Entry 5TRS (X-ray diffraction, 3.08 A resolution); this record covers chains G and N of the 28 polymer chains in the assembly.

# Chain G
Protein: Proteasome subunit alpha
Source organism: Mycobacterium tuberculosis
Notes: EC 3.4.25.1
Reference sequence: A5U4D5 (PSA_MYCTA); residue numbers follow UniProt; this construct covers 10-248
Sequence (240 residues; each row starts with the number of its first residue):
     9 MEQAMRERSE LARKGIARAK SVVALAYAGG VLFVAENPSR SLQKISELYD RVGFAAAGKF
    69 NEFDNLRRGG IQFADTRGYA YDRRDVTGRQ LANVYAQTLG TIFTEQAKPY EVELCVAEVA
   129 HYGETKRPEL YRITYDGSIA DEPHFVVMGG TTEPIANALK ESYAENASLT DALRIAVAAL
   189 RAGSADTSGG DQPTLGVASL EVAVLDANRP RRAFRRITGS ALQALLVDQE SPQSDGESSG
Unresolved in the structure: 193-203, 236-248
Differences from the reference sequence: initiating methionine (9)

# Chain N
Protein: Proteasome subunit beta
Source organism: Mycobacterium tuberculosis
Notes: EC 3.4.25.1
Reference sequence: A5U4D6 (PSB_MYCTA); residues 1-234 here correspond to UniProt positions 58-291 (UniProt number = residue number + 57)
Sequence (240 residues; numbered 1 to 240; the number before each row is that of its first residue):
     1 TTIVALKYPG GVVMAGDRRS TQGNMISGRD VRKVYITDDY TATGIAGTAA VAVEFARLYA
    61 VELEHYEKLE GVPLTFAGKI NRLAIMVRGN LAAAMQGLLA LPLLAGYDIH ASDPQSAGRI
   121 VSFDAAGGWN IEEEGYQAVG SGSLFAKSSM KKLYSQVTDG DSGLRVAVEA LYDAADDDSA
   181 TGGPDLVRGI FPTAVIIDAD GAVDVPESRI AELARAIIES RSGADTFGSD GGEKHHHHHH
Unresolved in the structure: 224-240
Differences from the reference sequence: expression tag (235-240)
Residues lining bound ligands:
  - 7HZ (N-tert-butoxy-N~2~-(5-methyl-1,2-oxazole-3-carbonyl)-L-asparaginyl-O-methyl-N-[(naphthalen-1-yl)methyl]-L-serinamide), molecule 1: Thr1, Arg19, Ser20, Thr21, Gln22, Ser27, Val31, Arg32, Lys33, Ile45, Ala46, Gly47, Thr48, Ala49, Ala52, Val53, Leu98
  - 7HZ, molecule 2: Leu91, Ser122, Phe123, Asp124, Ala125, Ala126, Gly128, Trp129, Asn130
Swiss-Prot annotation at these positions:
  - active site: Thr1 (Nucleophile)
Reported in the primary citation:
  - binding site for 7HZ: Ser20, Thr21, Gln22, Ser27, Gly47, Ala49, Ala50, Leu91, Leu98, Asp124, Ala125, Ala126
  - specificity-determining residues: Ser20, Gln22, Ser27, Ala125 (proposed by the authors, not directly observed)
  - catalytic residues: Thr1 (citing earlier work)

# Chain G / chain N interface
Contacting residue pairs - 25 pairs, chain G then chain N:
  Glu55(G) - Lys68(N)
  Leu56(G) - Lys68(N)  hydrogen bond (backbone-side chain)
  Tyr57(G) - Lys68(N)
  Arg75(G) - Lys68(N)  hydrogen bond (side chain-backbone)
  Arg75(G) - Leu69(N)  hydrogen bond (side chain-backbone)
  Arg76(G) - Leu69(N)  hydrogen bond (side chain-backbone)
  Arg76(G) - Glu70(N)  salt bridge
  Ile79(G) - His65(N)
  Ile79(G) - Lys68(N)
  Ile79(G) - Leu69(N)  hydrophobic
  Gln80(G) - His65(N)
  Asp83(G) - His65(N)  salt bridge
  Asp83(G) - Lys68(N)  salt bridge
  Gly86(G) - Arg57(N)  hydrogen bond (backbone-side chain)
  Tyr87(G) - Glu54(N)  hydrogen bond
  Tyr87(G) - Arg57(N)  hydrogen bond (backbone-side chain)
  Tyr87(G) - Leu58(N)  hydrophobic
  Tyr89(G) - Arg57(N)  hydrogen bond (backbone-side chain)
  Asp90(G) - Arg57(N)
  Arg91(G) - Glu64(N)  salt bridge
  Arg219(G) - Glu64(N)  salt bridge
  Arg220(G) - Asp39(N)  salt bridge
  Arg220(G) - Glu64(N)  salt bridge
  Arg220(G) - Glu67(N)  salt bridge
  Arg220(G) - Lys68(N)
Also at the interface, not in a pair above, chain G (17 interface residues in all): Ser54, Asp58
Also at the interface, not in a pair above, chain N (11 interface residues in all): Val61

# Overview
17 residues of chain G face 11 of chain N across their interface, with 8 hydrogen bonds and 8 salt bridges.
Polar pairs include Arg76(G)-Glu70(N), Asp83(G)-His65(N) and Asp83(G)-Lys68(N). Bound to chain N: compound
7HZ. The paper reports the catalytic residue Thr1(N); a binding site for 7HZ at Ser20(N), Thr21(N) and
Gln22(N) among others.
Chain G is Proteasome subunit alpha and chain N is Proteasome subunit beta, both from Mycobacterium
tuberculosis; the structure, Structure of Mycobacterium tuberculosis proteasome in complex with N,C-capped
dipeptide PKS2144, was determined by X-ray diffraction, deposited together with 5THO, 5TRG, 5TRR, 5TRY and
5TS0.
